PDB entry 8Z0K | electron microscopy, 2.51 A resolution | chains D and I of the 12 polymer chains in the assembly

== Chain D ==
Molecule: type I-F CRISPR-associated protein Csy3
Organism: Selenomonas sp
Sequence (325 residues; row label = number of the first residue in the row):
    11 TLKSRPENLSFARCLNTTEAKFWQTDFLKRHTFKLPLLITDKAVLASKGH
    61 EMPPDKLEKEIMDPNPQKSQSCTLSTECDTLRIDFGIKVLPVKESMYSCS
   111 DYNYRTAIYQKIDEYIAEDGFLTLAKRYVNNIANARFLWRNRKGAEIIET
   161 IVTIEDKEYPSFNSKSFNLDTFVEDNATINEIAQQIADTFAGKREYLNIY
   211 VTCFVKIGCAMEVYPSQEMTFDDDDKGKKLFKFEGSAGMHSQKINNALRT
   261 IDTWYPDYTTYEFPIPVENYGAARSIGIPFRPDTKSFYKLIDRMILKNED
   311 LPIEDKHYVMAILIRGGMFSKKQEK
Not modelled in the structure: 232-235, 334-335

== Chain I ==
Molecule: 37-nt DNA strand
Organism: Selenomonas sp
Sequence (37 nucleotides; row label = number of the first residue in the row; numbers below 1 keep their minus sign (DT-19 is residue -19)):
   -19 TGCTAAGCGCACCTAATTTCCTGACGGCAATCCGCAC

== Interface between chain D and chain I ==
Residue-residue contacts - 21 pairs, chain D then chain I:
  Glu17(D) - DT-1(I)  sugar contact
  Asn18(D) - DT-2(I)  base contact
  Asn18(D) - DT-1(I)  hydrogen bond to the base
  Lys58(D) - DC-12(I)  phosphate contact
  Lys58(D) - DG-11(I)  salt bridge to the phosphate
  His60(D) - DC-10(I)  sugar contact
  His60(D) - DA-9(I)  sugar contact
  Asp73(D) - DC-12(I)  sugar contact
  Pro74(D) - DC-12(I)  sugar contact
  Asn75(D) - DG-11(I)  sugar contact
  Asn75(D) - DC-10(I)  hydrogen bond to the base
  Pro76(D) - DC-12(I)  sugar contact
  Pro76(D) - DG-11(I)  sugar contact
  Gln77(D) - DG-11(I)  hydrogen bond to the phosphate
  Gln77(D) - DC-10(I)  sugar contact
  Phe231(D) - DA-5(I)  base contact
  Arg284(D) - DC-7(I)  base contact
  Met328(D) - DT-3(I)  base contact
  Lys331(D) - DT-1(I)  phosphate contact
  Lys332(D) - DT-2(I)  phosphate contact
  Lys332(D) - DT-1(I)  phosphate contact
Also at the interface, not in a pair above, chain D (15 interface residues in all): Ser330

== In short ==
15 residues of chain D and 9 residues of chain I are in contact; the contacts include 3 hydrogen bonds and 1
salt bridge. Polar contacts include Asn18(D)-DT-1(I), Asn75(D)-DC-10(I) and Gln77(D)-DG-11(I).
Chain D is type I-F CRISPR-associated protein Csy3 and chain I is a 37-nt DNA strand, both from Selenomonas
sp; the structure, Cryo-EM structure of Cas8-HNH system at full R-loop state, was determined by electron
microscopy together with 8Z0L, 8ZDY and 8ZNR from the same study.
